Entry 5B7M (X-ray diffraction, 1.80 A resolution); this record covers chain A.

== Chain A ==
Molecule: Blue copper oxidase CueO
From: Escherichia coli K-12
Reference sequence: P36649 (CUEO_ECOLI); residue numbers follow UniProt; this construct covers 29-516
Amino-acid sequence (492 residues; row label = number of the first residue in the row):
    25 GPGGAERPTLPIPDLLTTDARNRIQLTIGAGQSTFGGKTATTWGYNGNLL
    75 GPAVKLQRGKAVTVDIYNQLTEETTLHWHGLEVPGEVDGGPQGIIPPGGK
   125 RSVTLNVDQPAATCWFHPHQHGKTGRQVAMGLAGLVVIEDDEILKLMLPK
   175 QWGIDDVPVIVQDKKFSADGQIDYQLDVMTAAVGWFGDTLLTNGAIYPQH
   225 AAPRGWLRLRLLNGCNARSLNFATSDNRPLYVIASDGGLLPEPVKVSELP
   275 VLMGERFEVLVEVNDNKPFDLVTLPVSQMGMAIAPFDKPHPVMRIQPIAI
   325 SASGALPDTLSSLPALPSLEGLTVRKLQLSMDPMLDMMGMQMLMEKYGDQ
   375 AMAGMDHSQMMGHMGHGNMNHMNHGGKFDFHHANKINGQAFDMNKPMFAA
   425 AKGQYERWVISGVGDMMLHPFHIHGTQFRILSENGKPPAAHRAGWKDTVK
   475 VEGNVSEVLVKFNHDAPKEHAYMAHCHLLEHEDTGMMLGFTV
Disordered / not traced: 25-30, 380-402
Sequence notes: expression tag (25-28)
Bound ions: Cu ion site 1: His101, His446; Cu ion site 2: His103, His141, His501; Cu ion site 3: His143, His448, His499; Cu ion site 4: His443, Cys500, His505
UniProt features mapped onto this chain:
  - binding site (Cu cation): His101, His103, His141, His143, His443, His446, His448, His499, Cys500, His501, His505
  - mutagenesis: Glu106 (E106F: Increases oxidase activity with ABTS as substrate), Gly304 (G304K: Retains 20% of cuprous oxidase activity. Increases oxidase activity with ABTS as substrate. Shows dramatic conformational changes in methionine-rich helix and the relative regulatory loop), Met355 (M355L: Almost loss of oxidase activity with 2,6-DMP as substrate. Loss of the copper tolerance phenotype), Pro357 to His406 (Retains only 10% of cuprous oxidase activity. 30-fold and 10-fold increase in activities with ABTS and pPD, respectively, in the absence of exogenous Cu(2+), but does not change these activities in ...), Asp360 (D360A: Strong decrease in oxidase activity with 2,6-DMP as substrate. Loss of the copper tolerance phenotype), Asp439 (D439A: Decrease in oxidase activity with 2,6-DMP as substrate), Met441 (M441L: Strong decrease in oxidase activity with 2,6-DMP as substrate. Affects copper incorporation into the T1 copper site), Cys500 to His501 (Residual DMP oxidase activity and loss of resistance to copper. Decreases copper content), Cys500 (C500S: Loss of cuprous oxidase activity)

== In short ==
His101 and His446 form the Cu ion site 1. The Cu ion site 2 is built by His103, His141 and His501. From
UniProt: 11 Cu cation-binding residues and 10 mutagenesis sites.
Chain A is Blue copper oxidase CueO (Escherichia coli K-12); the structure, Structure of perdeuterated CueO -
the signal peptide was truncated by HRV3C protease, was determined by X-ray diffraction (same publication as
5B7E and 5B7F).
